PDB entry 8SYN | electron microscopy, 2.94 A resolution | chains A and C of the 3 polymer chains in the assembly

Chain A:
Name: VPS35 endosomal protein-sorting factor-like
Source organism: Homo sapiens
UniProt: Q7Z3J2 (VP35L_HUMAN); residue numbers follow UniProt; this construct covers 1-963
Amino-acid sequence (963 residues; each row starts with the number of its first residue):
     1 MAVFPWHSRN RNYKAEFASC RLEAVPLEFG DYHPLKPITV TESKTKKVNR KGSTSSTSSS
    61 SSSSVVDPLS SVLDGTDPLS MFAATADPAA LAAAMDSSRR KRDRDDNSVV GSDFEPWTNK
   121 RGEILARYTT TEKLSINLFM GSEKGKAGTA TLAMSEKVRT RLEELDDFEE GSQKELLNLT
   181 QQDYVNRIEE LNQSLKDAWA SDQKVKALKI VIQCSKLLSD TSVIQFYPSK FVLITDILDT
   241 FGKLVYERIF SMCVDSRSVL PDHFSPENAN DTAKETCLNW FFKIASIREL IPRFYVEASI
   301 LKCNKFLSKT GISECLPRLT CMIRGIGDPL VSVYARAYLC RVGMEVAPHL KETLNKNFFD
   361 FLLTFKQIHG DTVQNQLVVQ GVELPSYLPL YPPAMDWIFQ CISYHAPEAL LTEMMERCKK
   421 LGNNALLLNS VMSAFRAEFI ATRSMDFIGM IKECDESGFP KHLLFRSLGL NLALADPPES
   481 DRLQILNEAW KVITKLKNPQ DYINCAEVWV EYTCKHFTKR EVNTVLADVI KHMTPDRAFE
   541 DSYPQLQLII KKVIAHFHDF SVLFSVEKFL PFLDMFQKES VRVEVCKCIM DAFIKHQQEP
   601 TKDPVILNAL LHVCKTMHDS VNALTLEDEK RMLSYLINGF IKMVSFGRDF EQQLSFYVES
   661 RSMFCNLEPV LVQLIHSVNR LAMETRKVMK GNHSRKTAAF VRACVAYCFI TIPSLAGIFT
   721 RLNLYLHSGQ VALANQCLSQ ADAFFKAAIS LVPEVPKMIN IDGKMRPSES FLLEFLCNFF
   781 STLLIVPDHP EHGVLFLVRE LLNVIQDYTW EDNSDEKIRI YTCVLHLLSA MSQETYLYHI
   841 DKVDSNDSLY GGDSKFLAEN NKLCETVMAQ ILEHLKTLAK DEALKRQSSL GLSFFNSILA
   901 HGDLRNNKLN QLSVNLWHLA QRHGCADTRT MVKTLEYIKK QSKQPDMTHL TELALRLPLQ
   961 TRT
Unresolved in the structure: 1-2, 38-109, 140-174, 255-267, 925-963
UniProt features mapped onto this chain:
  - modified residue: S265 (Phosphoserine)
  - natural variant: A830 (A830T: In RTSC3)
What the authors report for this chain:
  - mutagenesis - W6D, S829E, G902E: abolished binding to Vacuolar protein sorting-associated protein 29
  - mutagenesis - W6D, S829E, G902E: unchanged binding to Vacuolar protein sorting-associated protein 26C (chain C)
  - disease-associated variants - G902E: abolished binding to Vacuolar protein sorting-associated protein 29
  - mutagenesis - W6D, S829E, G902E: abolished binding to CCC components
  - mutagenesis - G325E: abolished binding to Vacuolar protein sorting-associated protein 26C (chain C)
  - mutagenesis - G325E, A703W: unchanged binding to Vacuolar protein sorting-associated protein 29
  - mutagenesis - G325E: unchanged binding to CCC components
  - disease-associated variants - G325E: abolished binding to Vacuolar protein sorting-associated protein 26C (chain C)
  - mutagenesis - A703W: abolished binding to CCC complex and DENND10
  - mutagenesis - S739W: decreased binding to CCC complex and DENND10
  - disease-associated variants - G902E: unchanged binding to Vacuolar protein sorting-associated protein 26C (chain C)
  - disease-associated variants - G902E: abolished binding to CCC components
  - disease-associated variants - G325E: unchanged binding to Vacuolar protein sorting-associated protein 29
  - disease-associated variants - G325E: unchanged binding to CCC components
  - mutagenesis - W6D, S829E: decreased localization
  - disease-associated variants - G902E: decreased localization
  - disease-associated variants - G325E: unchanged localization

Chain C:
Name: Vacuolar protein sorting-associated protein 26C
Source organism: Homo sapiens
UniProt: O14972 (VP26C_HUMAN); residue numbers follow UniProt; this construct covers 1-297
Amino-acid sequence (297 residues; row label = number of the first residue in the row):
     1 MGTALDIKIK RANKVYHAGE VLSGVVVISS KDSVQHQGVS LTMEGTVNLQ LSAKSVGVFE
    61 AFYNSVKPIQ IINSTIEMVK PGKFPSGKTE IPFEFPLHLK GNKVLYETYH GVFVNIQYTL
   121 RCDMKRSLLA KDLTKTCEFI VHSAPQKGKF TPSPVDFTIT PETLQNVKER ALLPKFLLRG
   181 HLNSTNCVIT QPLTGELVVE SSEAAIRSVE LQLVRVETCG CAEGYARDAT EIQNIQIADG
   241 DVCRGLSVPI YMVFPRLFTC PTLETTNFKV EFEVNIVVLL HPDHLITENF PLKLCRI
Unresolved in the structure: 1-2, 30-37, 57-60, 82-85, 128-131, 223-224

Chain A / chain C interface:
Contacting residue pairs - 41 pairs, chain A then chain C:
  D271(A) - A12(C)
  E275(A) - N13(C)
  E275(A) - R256(C)  salt bridge
  N279(A) - R256(C)  hydrogen bond
  F282(A) - V253(C)  hydrophobic
  F282(A) - F254(C)
  F282(A) - R256(C)
  A285(A) - I235(C)
  A285(A) - V253(C)  hydrophobic
  S286(A) - Q233(C)
  R288(A) - E210(C)  salt bridge
  R288(A) - N234(C)
  R288(A) - I235(C)
  R288(A) - Q236(C)  hydrogen bond (backbone-backbone)
  E289(A) - Q236(C)
  L290(A) - Q236(C)  hydrogen bond (backbone-side chain)
  L290(A) - I237(C)
  I291(A) - D239(C)
  R293(A) - I235(C)
  R293(A) - Q236(C)  hydrogen bond (side chain-backbone)
  R318(A) - Y251(C)
  C321(A) - P249(C)
  M322(A) - P249(C)
  R324(A) - V242(C)
  R324(A) - L246(C)
  R324(A) - S247(C)  hydrogen bond
  G325(A) - I237(C)
  G325(A) - A238(C)
  G325(A) - D239(C)  hydrogen bond (backbone-backbone)
  G325(A) - V242(C)
  G325(A) - V248(C)
  I326(A) - D239(C)
  G327(A) - D239(C)  hydrogen bond (backbone-backbone)
  G327(A) - G240(C)
  G327(A) - D241(C)
  L363(A) - L246(C)  hydrophobic
  T364(A) - C243(C)
  Q367(A) - D241(C)  hydrogen bond (side chain-backbone)
  Q367(A) - V242(C)
  Q367(A) - C243(C)  hydrogen bond
  T372(A) - D241(C)  hydrogen bond
Interface residues without a listed pair, chain A (26 interface residues in all): T272, L278, I287, D328
From the paper, about this interface:
  - interface residues, chain A: E275(A), N279(A), S286(A), R288(A), E289(A), R293(A), Q367(A), T372(A)
  - interface residues, chain C: E210(C), Q233(C), N234(C), Q236(C), D241(C), R256(C)

In short:
26 residues of chain A and 22 residues of chain C are in contact; the contacts include 10 hydrogen bonds and 2
salt bridges. Polar pairs include E275(A)-R256(C), R288(A)-E210(C) and N279(A)-R256(C). From the paper: W6D,
S829E and G902E of chain A abolish binding to Vacuolar protein sorting-associated protein 29; interface
residues E275(A), N279(A) and E210(C) among others; 6 substitutions were tested in all.
Chain A is VPS35 endosomal protein-sorting factor-like and chain C is Vacuolar protein sorting-associated
protein 26C, both from Homo sapiens; the structure, Human VPS35L/VPS29/VPS26C Complex, was determined by
electron microscopy (same publication as 8SYM and 8SYO).
